Entry 5Y2R (X-ray diffraction, 1.00 A resolution); this record covers chain A.

# Chain A
Name: Carbonic anhydrase 2
Organism: Homo sapiens
Notes: EC 4.2.1.1
Reference sequence: P00918 (CAH2_HUMAN); the author numbering skips numbers that UniProt does not, so the offset changes along the chain: 1-125 = UniProt 1-125; 127-261 = UniProt 126-260
Amino-acid sequence (260 residues; each row starts with the number of its first residue; note: 1 number in that range is skipped by the numbering (no residue carries it; nothing is unmodelled there)):
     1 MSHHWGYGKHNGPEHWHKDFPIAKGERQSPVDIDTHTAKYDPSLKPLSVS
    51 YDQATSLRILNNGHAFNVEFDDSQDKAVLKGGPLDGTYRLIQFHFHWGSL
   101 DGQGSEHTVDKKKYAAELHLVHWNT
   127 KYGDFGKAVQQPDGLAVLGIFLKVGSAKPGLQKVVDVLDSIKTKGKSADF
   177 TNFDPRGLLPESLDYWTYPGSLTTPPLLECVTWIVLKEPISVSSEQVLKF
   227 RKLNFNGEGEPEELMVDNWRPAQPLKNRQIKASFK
Disordered / not traced: 1-3
Metal / ion sites: Zn2+: H94, H96, H119
Ligand contacts: carbon dioxide (CO2): H94, H119, V121, V143, S197, L198, T199, W209
Swiss-Prot annotation at these positions:
  - active site: H64 (Proton donor/acceptor)
  - binding site (Zn(2+)): H94, H96, H119
  - binding site (substrate): T199, T200
  - site: Y7 (Fine-tunes the proton-transfer properties of H-64), N62 (Fine-tunes the proton-transfer properties of H-64), N67 (Fine-tunes the proton-transfer properties of H-64), Q92 (Involved in the binding of some activators, including histamine and L-histidine)
  - modified residue: S2 (N-acetylserine), S166 (Phosphoserine), S173 (Phosphoserine)
What the authors report for this chain:
  - Zn2+ coordination: H94, H96, H119
  - conformationally variable residues (side-chain flip): H64
  - catalytic residues: H64 (citing earlier work)

# Overview
Bound to chain A: carbon dioxide. The Zn2+ site is built by H94, H96 and H119. UniProt lists active-site
residue H64, 3 Zn2+-binding residues and substrate-binding residues T199 and T200. From the paper: the
catalytic residue H64; Zn2+ coordination by H94, H96 and H119.
Chain A is Carbonic anhydrase 2 (Homo sapiens); the structure, 2.5 atm CO2-pressurized human carbonic
anhydrase II, was determined by X-ray diffraction, deposited together with 5Y2S.
